7BQZ - chains A and B; structure by X-ray diffraction, 3.10 A resolution.

[Chain A]
Name: Spindlin-1
Organism: Homo sapiens
UniProtKB: Q9Y657 (SPIN1_HUMAN); residues 45-262 here = UniProt positions 45-262
Sequence (220 residues; row label = number of the first residue in the row):
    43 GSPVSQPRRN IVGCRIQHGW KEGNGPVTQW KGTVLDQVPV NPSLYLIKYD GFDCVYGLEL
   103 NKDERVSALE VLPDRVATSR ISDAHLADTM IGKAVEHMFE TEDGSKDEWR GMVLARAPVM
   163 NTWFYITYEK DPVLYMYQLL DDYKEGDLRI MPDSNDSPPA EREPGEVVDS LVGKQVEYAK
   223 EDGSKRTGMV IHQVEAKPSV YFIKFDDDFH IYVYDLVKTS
Not modelled in the structure: 43, 201-204
Construct notes: expression tag (43-44)
Swiss-Prot annotation at these positions:
  - region (Histone H3K4me3 and H3R8me2a binding): Gly-93 to Tyr-98, Glu-142, Asp-250 to His-252
  - site (Histone H3K4me3 and H3R8me2a binding): Asp-173, Gln-180, Asp-184
  - modified residue (Phosphoserine): Ser-109, Ser-124, Ser-199
What the authors report for this chain:
  - mutagenesis - Y98R: decreased localization to these two regions
  - conformationally variable residues (side-chain flip): Trp-72, Phe-251

[Chain B]
Name: H3(K4me3-K9me3) peptide
UniProtKB: Q71DI3 (H32_HUMAN); residues 1-15 here correspond to UniProt positions 2-16 (UniProt number = residue number + 1)
Sequence (15 residues; each row starts with the number of its first residue):
     1 ARTKQTARKS TGGKA
Not modelled in the structure: 14-15
Modified residues: Lys-4 (N-trimethyllysine; M3L); Lys-9 (N-trimethyllysine; M3L)
Swiss-Prot annotation at these positions:
  - modified residue: Arg-2 (Asymmetric dimethylarginine), Thr-3 (Phosphothreonine), Lys-4 (Allysine), Gln-5 (5-glutamyl dopamine), Thr-6 (Phosphothreonine), Arg-8 (Citrulline), Lys-9 (N6,N6,N6-trimethyllysine), Ser-10 (ADP-ribosylserine), Thr-11 (Phosphothreonine), Lys-14 (N6-(2-hydroxyisobutyryl)lysine)
What the authors report for this chain:
  - conformationally variable residues: Lys-4 to Ala-7

[Chain A / chain B interface]
Contacting residue pairs (36; chain A residue first):
  Trp-62(A) / Lys-9(B)
  Trp-62(A) / Gly-13(B)
  Trp-72(A) / Lys-9(B)
  Trp-72(A) / Thr-11(B)
  Tyr-91(A) / Lys-9(B)
  Gly-93(A) / Thr-6(B)
  Phe-94(A) / Thr-6(B)
  Phe-94(A) / Ala-7(B)
  Phe-94(A) / Arg-8(B)
  Phe-94(A) / Lys-9(B)
  Phe-94(A) / Ser-10(B)
  Asp-95(A) / Thr-6(B)  hydrogen bond
  Asp-95(A) / Ala-7(B)  hydrogen bond (backbone-backbone)
  Cys-96(A) / Ala-7(B)  hydrogen bond (backbone-backbone)
  Tyr-98(A) / Arg-8(B)
  Tyr-98(A) / Lys-9(B)  hydrogen bond (side chain-backbone)
  Met-140(A) / Ala-1(B)
  Phe-141(A) / Arg-2(B)
  Phe-141(A) / Lys-4(B)
  Glu-142(A) / Arg-2(B)  hydrogen bond (backbone-backbone)
  Glu-142(A) / Thr-3(B)
  Glu-144(A) / Gln-5(B)
  Trp-151(A) / Lys-4(B)
  Tyr-170(A) / Lys-4(B)
  Asp-173(A) / Lys-4(B)
  Asp-173(A) / Arg-8(B)  salt bridge
  Val-175(A) / Arg-8(B)
  Tyr-177(A) / Lys-4(B)
  Tyr-177(A) / Arg-8(B)  hydrogen bond
  Tyr-179(A) / Arg-2(B)
  Tyr-179(A) / Lys-4(B)
  Tyr-179(A) / Ala-7(B)
  Gln-180(A) / Arg-2(B)
  Asp-184(A) / Arg-2(B)  salt bridge
  Asp-189(A) / Ala-1(B)  hydrogen bond (side chain-backbone)
  Phe-251(A) / Lys-9(B)
Interface residues without a listed pair, chain A (26 interface residues in all): Leu-100, His-139, Glu-187, His-252
The authors on this interface:
  - specific contacts: Trp-62(A)/Lys-9(B), Trp-72(A)/Lys-9(B), Tyr-91(A)/Lys-9(B), Tyr-98(A)/Lys-9(B), Phe-141(A)/Lys-4(B), Glu-142(A)/Arg-2(B), Trp-151(A)/Lys-4(B), Tyr-170(A)/Lys-4(B), Asp-173(A)/Arg-8(B), Tyr-177(A)/Lys-4(B), Tyr-177(A)/Arg-8(B), Gln-180(A)/Arg-2(B), Asp-184(A)/Arg-2(B), Asp-189(A)/Ala-1(B), Phe-251(A)/Lys-9(B)

[Overview]
Chain A and chain B form an interface of 26 and 12 residues respectively, with 7 hydrogen bonds and 2 salt
bridges. Polar contacts include Asp-173(A)/Arg-8(B), Asp-184(A)/Arg-2(B) and Asp-95(A)/Thr-6(B). The paper
describes contacts between Trp-62(A) and Lys-9(B), Trp-72(A) and Lys-9(B) and Tyr-91(A) and Lys-9(B) among
others. The paper reports that Y98R of chain A reduces localization to these two regions; conformational
variability at Trp-72(A), Phe-251(A) and Lys-4(B).
Here chain A is Spindlin-1 (Homo sapiens) and chain B is H3(K4me3-K9me3) peptide. Entry 7BQZ (Crystal
Structure of Spindlin1 bound to H3(K4me3-K9me3) peptide) was determined by X-ray diffraction (same publication
as 7BU9).
